PDB entry 6HQC | X-ray diffraction, 1.28 A resolution | chain A

[Chain A]
Protein: TasA anchoring/assembly protein
From: Bacillus subtilis
Reference sequence: P40949 (TAPA_BACSU); numbering as in UniProt (aligned over 75-190)
Amino-acid sequence (116 residues; each row starts with the number of its first residue):
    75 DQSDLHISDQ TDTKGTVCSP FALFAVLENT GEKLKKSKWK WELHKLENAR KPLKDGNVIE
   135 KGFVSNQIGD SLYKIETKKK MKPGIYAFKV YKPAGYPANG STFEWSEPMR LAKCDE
Disulfide bonds: C92-C188

[Summary]
Chain A is TasA anchoring/assembly protein (Bacillus subtilis); the structure, Structural investigation of the
TasA anchoring protein TapA from Bacillus subtilis, was determined by X-ray diffraction together with 8AIF
from the same study.
